Entry 8X2U (electron microscopy, 3.57 A resolution); this record covers chains G and c of the 20 polymer chains in the assembly.

# Chain G
Name: Radial spoke head protein 4 homolog A
From: Mus musculus
Reference sequence: Q8BYM7 (RSH4A_MOUSE); numbering as in UniProt (aligned over 1-716)
Sequence (716 residues; row label = number of the first residue in the row):
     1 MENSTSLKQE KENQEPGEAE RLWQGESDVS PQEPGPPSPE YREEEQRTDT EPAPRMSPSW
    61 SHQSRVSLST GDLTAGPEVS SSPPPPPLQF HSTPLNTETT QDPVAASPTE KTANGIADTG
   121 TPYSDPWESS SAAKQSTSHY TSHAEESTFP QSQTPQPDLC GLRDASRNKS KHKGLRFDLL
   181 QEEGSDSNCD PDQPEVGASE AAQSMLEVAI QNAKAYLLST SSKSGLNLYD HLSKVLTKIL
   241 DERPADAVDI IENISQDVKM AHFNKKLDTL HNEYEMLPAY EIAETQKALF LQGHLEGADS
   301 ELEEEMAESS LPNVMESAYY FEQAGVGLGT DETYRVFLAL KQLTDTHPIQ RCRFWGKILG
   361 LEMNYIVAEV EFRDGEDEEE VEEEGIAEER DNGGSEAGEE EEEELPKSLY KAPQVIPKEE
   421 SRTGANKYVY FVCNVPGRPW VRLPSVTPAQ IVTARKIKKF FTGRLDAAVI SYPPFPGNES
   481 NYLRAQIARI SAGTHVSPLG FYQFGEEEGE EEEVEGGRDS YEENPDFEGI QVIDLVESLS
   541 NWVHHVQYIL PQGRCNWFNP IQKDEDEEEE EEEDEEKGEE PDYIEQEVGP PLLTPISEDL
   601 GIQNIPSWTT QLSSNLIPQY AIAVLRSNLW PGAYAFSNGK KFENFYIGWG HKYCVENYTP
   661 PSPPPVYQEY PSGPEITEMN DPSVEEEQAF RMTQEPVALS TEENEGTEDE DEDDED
Disordered / not traced: 1-205, 262-272, 292-309, 378-412, 505-518, 562-584, 694-716

# Chain c
Name: Radial spoke head protein 9 homolog
From: Mus musculus
Reference sequence: Q9D9V4 (RSPH9_MOUSE); residues 1-276 here = UniProt positions 1-276
Sequence (276 residues; numbered 1 to 276; the number before each row is that of its first residue):
     1 MDADSLLLSL ELASGSGQGL SPDRRASLLT SLMLVKRDYR FARVLFWGRI LGLVADYYIA
    61 QGLSEDQLAP RKTLYSLNCT EWSLLPPATE EMAMQISVVS GRFMGDPSHE YEHTELQKVN
   121 EGEKVFDEEV VVQIKEETRL VSIIDQIDKA VAIIPRGALF KTPFGVTHVN RTFEGLPLSE
   181 VRKLSSYFHF REAIDLKNKT LLEKSDLEPS LDFLDSLEYD IPRGSWSIQM ERGNALVVLR
   241 SLLWPGLTFY HAPRTKNYGY IYVGTGEKNM DLPFML
Disordered / not traced: 114-130, 194-211

# How chain G and chain c interact
Contacting residue pairs - 25 pairs, chain G then chain c:
  Asp241(G) - Phe160(c)
  Glu242(G) - Phe160(c)
  Glu242(G) - His168(c)  salt bridge
  Glu242(G) - Asn170(c)  hydrogen bond
  Glu242(G) - Thr172(c)  hydrogen bond
  Pro244(G) - Glu174(c)
  Asp257(G) - Arg171(c)  salt bridge
  Glu273(G) - Arg40(c)  salt bridge
  Ala279(G) - Met33(c)
  Tyr280(G) - Met33(c)  hydrophobic
  Tyr280(G) - Arg37(c)
  Ala283(G) - Met33(c)  hydrophobic
  Ala283(G) - Leu34(c)  hydrophobic
  Glu284(G) - Leu34(c)
  Glu284(G) - Arg37(c)  salt bridge
  Lys287(G) - Thr30(c)  hydrogen bond
  Lys287(G) - Ser31(c)
  Lys287(G) - Leu34(c)
  Lys287(G) - Thr80(c)
  Phe290(G) - Ser27(c)
  Phe290(G) - Thr30(c)
  Leu291(G) - Thr80(c)
  Thr330(G) - Pro22(c)
  Asp331(G) - Leu7(c)
  Tyr334(G) - Asp23(c)  hydrogen bond
Interface residues without a listed pair, chain G (21 interface residues in all): Lys238, Arg243, Ala245, Met276, Gln286, Arg335
Interface residues without a listed pair, chain c (20 interface residues in all): Ala26, Glu81, Asp212

# Summary
The interface between chain G and chain c involves 21 residues on one side and 20 on the other; the contacts
include 4 hydrogen bonds and 4 salt bridges. Among the polar pairs are Glu242(G)-His168(c),
Asp257(G)-Arg171(c) and Glu273(G)-Arg40(c).
Chain G is Radial spoke head protein 4 homolog A and chain c is Radial spoke head protein 9 homolog, both from
Mus musculus; the structure, Radial spoke head-neck dimer, was determined by electron microscopy (same
publication as 8WZB).
